PDB entry 7TNT | electron microscopy, 9.30 A resolution (very low resolution: no residue pairs are listed; an interface is given only as per-side residue counts) | chains 3F and 4F of the 36 polymer chains in the assembly

== Chain 3F ==
Molecule: Tubulin beta chain
From: Toxoplasma gondii
UniProt: A0A125YWG5 (A0A125YWG5_TOXGM); residues 1-426 here = UniProt positions 1-426
Chain sequence (426 residues; numbered 1 to 426; the number before each row is that of its first residue):
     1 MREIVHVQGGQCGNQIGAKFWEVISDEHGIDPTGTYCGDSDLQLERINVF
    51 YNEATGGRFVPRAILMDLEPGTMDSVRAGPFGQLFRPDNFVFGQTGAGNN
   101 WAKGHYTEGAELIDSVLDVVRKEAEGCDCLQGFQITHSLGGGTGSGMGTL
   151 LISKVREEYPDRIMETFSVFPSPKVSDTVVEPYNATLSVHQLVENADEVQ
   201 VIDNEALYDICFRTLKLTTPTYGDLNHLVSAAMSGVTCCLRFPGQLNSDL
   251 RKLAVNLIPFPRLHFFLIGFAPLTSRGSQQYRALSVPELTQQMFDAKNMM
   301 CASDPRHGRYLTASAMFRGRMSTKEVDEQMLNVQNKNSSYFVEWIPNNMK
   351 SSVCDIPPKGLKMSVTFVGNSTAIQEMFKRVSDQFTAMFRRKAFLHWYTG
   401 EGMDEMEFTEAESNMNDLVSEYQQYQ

== Chain 4F ==
Molecule: Tubulin alpha chain
From: Toxoplasma gondii
UniProt: P10873 (TBA_TOXGO); residues 1-437 here = UniProt positions 1-437
Chain sequence (437 residues; row label = number of the first residue in the row):
     1 MREVISIHVGQAGIQIGNACWELFCLEHGIQPDGQMPSDKTIGGGDDAFN
    51 TFFSETGAGKHVPRCVFLDLEPTVVDEVRTGTYRHLFHPEQLISGKEDAA
   101 NNFARGHYTIGKEIVDLSLDRIRKLADNCTGLQGFLMFNAVGGGTGSGLG
   151 CLLLERLSVDYGKKSKLNFCSWPSPQVSTAVVEPYNSVLSTHSLLEHTDV
   201 AVMLDNEAIYDICRRNLDIERPTYTNLNRLIAQVISSLTASLRFDGALNV
   251 DVTEFQTNLVPYPRIHFMLSSYAPIISAEKAYHEQLSVAEITNSAFEPAS
   301 MMAKCDPRHGKYMACCLMYRGDVVPKDVNAAVATIKTKRTIQFVDWCPTG
   351 FKCGINYQPPTVVPGGDLAKVMRAVCMISNSTAIAEVFSRMDHKFDLMYA
   401 KRAFVHWYVGEGMEEGEFSEAREDLAALEKDYEEVGI
Disordered / not traced: 38-46
Curated features (UniProtKB/Swiss-Prot):
  - active site: Glu-254
  - binding site (GTP): Gln-11, Glu-71, Gly-144, Thr-145, Thr-179, Asn-206, Asn-228
  - binding site (Mg(2+)): Glu-71
  - modified residue: Lys-40 (N6-acetyllysine)

== How chain 3F and chain 4F interact ==
At this resolution (9 A) residue pairs are not listed: 35 residues of chain 3F and 33 of chain 4F lie at the interface.

== Summary ==
The interface between chain 3F and chain 4F involves 35 residues on one side and 33 on the other. Curated
annotation (UniProt) lists active-site residue Glu-254(4F), 7 GTP-binding residues and Mg2+-binding residue
Glu-71(4F) on chain 4F.
Here chain 3F is Tubulin beta chain and chain 4F is Tubulin alpha chain, both from Toxoplasma gondii. Entry
7TNT (The tubulin-based conoid from detergent-extract Toxoplasma gondii cells) was determined by electron
microscopy (same publication as 7TNQ and 7TNS).
